7YSW - chains E and B of the 4 polymer chains in the assembly; structure by electron microscopy, 3.03 A resolution.

# Chain E
Molecule: Fibroblast growth factor receptor 4
From: Homo sapiens
Notes: EC 2.7.10.1
Reference sequence: P22455 (FGFR4_HUMAN); numbering as in UniProt (aligned over 142-354)
Sequence (213 residues; each row starts with the number of its first residue):
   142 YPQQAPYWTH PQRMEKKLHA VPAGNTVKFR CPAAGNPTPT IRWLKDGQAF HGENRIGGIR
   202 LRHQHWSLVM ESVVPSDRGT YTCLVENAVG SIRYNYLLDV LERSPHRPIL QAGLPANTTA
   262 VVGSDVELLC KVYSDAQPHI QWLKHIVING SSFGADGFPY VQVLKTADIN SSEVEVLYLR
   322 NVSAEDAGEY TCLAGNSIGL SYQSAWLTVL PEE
Unresolved in the structure: 309-314, 352-354
Cystine bridges: Cys-172/Cys-224, Cys-271/Cys-333
Ion coordination: Cu ion near His-247 (its only coordinating residue here)
Swiss-Prot annotation at these positions:
  - glycosylation (N-linked (GlcNAc...) asparagine): Asn-258, Asn-290, Asn-311, Asn-322
What the authors report for this chain:
  - mutagenesis - E243A, R248A, I250A, Y274A: decreased signaling with Fibroblast growth factor 23 (chain B)
  - self-association interface (contacts with another copy of this molecule): Arg-248
  - mutagenesis - I197E/S217E: abolished signaling with Fibroblast growth factor 23 (chain B)

# Chain B
Molecule: Fibroblast growth factor 23
From: Homo sapiens
Reference sequence: Q9GZV9 (FGF23_HUMAN); numbering as in UniProt (aligned over 25-203)
Sequence (179 residues; each row starts with the number of its first residue):
    25 YPNASPLLGS SWGGLIHLYT ATARNSYHLQ IHKNGHVDGA PHQTIYSALM IRSEDAGFVV
    85 ITGVMSRRYL CMDFRGNIFG SHYFDPENCR FQHQTLENGY DVYHSPQYHF LVSLGRAKRA
   145 FLPGMNPPPY SQFLSRRNEI PLIHFNTPIP RQHTQSAEDD SERDPLNVLK PRARMTPAP
Construct notes: variant Gln-176 (Arg in Q9GZV9), Gln-179 (Arg in Q9GZV9)
Cystine bridges: Cys-95/Cys-113
Swiss-Prot annotation at these positions:
  - modified residue: Ser-180 (Phosphoserine)
  - glycosylation (O-linked (GalNAc) threonine): Thr-171, Thr-178
  - natural variant: Ser-71 (S71G: In HFTC2), Met-96 (M96T: In HFTC2), Ser-129 (S129F: In HFTC2), Phe-157 (F157L: In HFTC2), Gln-176 (R176Q: In ADHR; this construct carries the variant), Gln-179 (R179Q: In ADHR; this construct carries the variant)
  - mutagenesis: Thr-178 (T178A: Loss of glycosylation)
What the authors report for this chain:
  - mutagenesis - Y25DEL/P26DEL/N27DEL/A28DEL/S29DEL/P30DEL/L31DEL/L32DEL/G33DEL/S34DEL/S35DEL/W36DEL, R48A/R140A, M149A/N150A/P151A: decreased signaling

# Chain E / chain B interface
Residue-residue contacts - 23 pairs, chain E then chain B:
  Gly-193(E) / Asn-150(B)  hydrogen bond (backbone-side chain)
  Glu-194(E) / Met-149(B)
  Glu-194(E) / Asn-150(B)  hydrogen bond (backbone-backbone)
  Asn-195(E) / Gly-148(B)
  Arg-196(E) / Asn-150(B)  hydrogen bond (backbone-backbone)
  Ile-197(E) / Leu-120(B)  hydrophobic
  Ile-197(E) / Glu-121(B)
  Ile-197(E) / Met-149(B)
  Ile-197(E) / Pro-151(B)
  Gly-198(E) / Asn-150(B)
  Gly-199(E) / Asn-150(B)
  Val-215(E) / Glu-121(B)
  Val-215(E) / Asn-122(B)
  Pro-216(E) / Glu-121(B)
  Ser-217(E) / Glu-121(B)
  Arg-248(E) / Pro-30(B)  hydrogen bond (side chain-backbone)
  Ile-250(E) / Leu-32(B)  hydrophobic
  Leu-284(E) / Tyr-25(B)  hydrophobic
  Phe-299(E) / Tyr-25(B)
  Pro-300(E) / Tyr-25(B)
  Leu-334(E) / Tyr-25(B)
  Tyr-343(E) / Asn-27(B)
  Tyr-343(E) / Ser-29(B)  hydrogen bond (backbone-side chain)
Other interface residues (no listed pair), chain E (20 interface residues in all): His-247, Gly-298, Leu-341
Other interface residues (no listed pair), chain B (16 interface residues in all): Ala-28, Leu-31, Arg-143, Gln-156

# Summary
The interface between chain E and chain B involves 20 residues on one side and 16 on the other; the contacts
include 5 hydrogen bonds. Polar pairs include Gly-193(E)/Asn-150(B), Arg-248(E)/Pro-30(B) and
Tyr-343(E)/Ser-29(B). The paper reports that E243A, R248A and I250A of chain E, among others, reduce signaling
with Fibroblast growth factor 23 (chain B); a self-association interface involving Arg-248(E); 8 substitutions
were tested in all.
Here chain E is Fibroblast growth factor receptor 4 and chain B is Fibroblast growth factor 23, both from Homo
sapiens. Entry 7YSW (Cryo-EM Structure of FGF23-FGFR4-aKlotho-HS Quaternary Complex) was determined by
electron microscopy together with 7YSH and 7YSU from the same study.
